1LM1 - chain A; structure by X-ray diffraction, 2.80 A resolution.

== Chain A ==
Protein: Ferredoxin-dependent glutamate synthase
Organism: Synechocystis sp. PCC 6803
Notes: EC 1.4.7.1
Reference sequence: P55038 (GLTS_SYNY3); residues 1-1520 here correspond to UniProt positions 37-1556 (UniProt number = residue number + 36)
Amino-acid sequence (1520 residues; row label = number of the first residue in the row):
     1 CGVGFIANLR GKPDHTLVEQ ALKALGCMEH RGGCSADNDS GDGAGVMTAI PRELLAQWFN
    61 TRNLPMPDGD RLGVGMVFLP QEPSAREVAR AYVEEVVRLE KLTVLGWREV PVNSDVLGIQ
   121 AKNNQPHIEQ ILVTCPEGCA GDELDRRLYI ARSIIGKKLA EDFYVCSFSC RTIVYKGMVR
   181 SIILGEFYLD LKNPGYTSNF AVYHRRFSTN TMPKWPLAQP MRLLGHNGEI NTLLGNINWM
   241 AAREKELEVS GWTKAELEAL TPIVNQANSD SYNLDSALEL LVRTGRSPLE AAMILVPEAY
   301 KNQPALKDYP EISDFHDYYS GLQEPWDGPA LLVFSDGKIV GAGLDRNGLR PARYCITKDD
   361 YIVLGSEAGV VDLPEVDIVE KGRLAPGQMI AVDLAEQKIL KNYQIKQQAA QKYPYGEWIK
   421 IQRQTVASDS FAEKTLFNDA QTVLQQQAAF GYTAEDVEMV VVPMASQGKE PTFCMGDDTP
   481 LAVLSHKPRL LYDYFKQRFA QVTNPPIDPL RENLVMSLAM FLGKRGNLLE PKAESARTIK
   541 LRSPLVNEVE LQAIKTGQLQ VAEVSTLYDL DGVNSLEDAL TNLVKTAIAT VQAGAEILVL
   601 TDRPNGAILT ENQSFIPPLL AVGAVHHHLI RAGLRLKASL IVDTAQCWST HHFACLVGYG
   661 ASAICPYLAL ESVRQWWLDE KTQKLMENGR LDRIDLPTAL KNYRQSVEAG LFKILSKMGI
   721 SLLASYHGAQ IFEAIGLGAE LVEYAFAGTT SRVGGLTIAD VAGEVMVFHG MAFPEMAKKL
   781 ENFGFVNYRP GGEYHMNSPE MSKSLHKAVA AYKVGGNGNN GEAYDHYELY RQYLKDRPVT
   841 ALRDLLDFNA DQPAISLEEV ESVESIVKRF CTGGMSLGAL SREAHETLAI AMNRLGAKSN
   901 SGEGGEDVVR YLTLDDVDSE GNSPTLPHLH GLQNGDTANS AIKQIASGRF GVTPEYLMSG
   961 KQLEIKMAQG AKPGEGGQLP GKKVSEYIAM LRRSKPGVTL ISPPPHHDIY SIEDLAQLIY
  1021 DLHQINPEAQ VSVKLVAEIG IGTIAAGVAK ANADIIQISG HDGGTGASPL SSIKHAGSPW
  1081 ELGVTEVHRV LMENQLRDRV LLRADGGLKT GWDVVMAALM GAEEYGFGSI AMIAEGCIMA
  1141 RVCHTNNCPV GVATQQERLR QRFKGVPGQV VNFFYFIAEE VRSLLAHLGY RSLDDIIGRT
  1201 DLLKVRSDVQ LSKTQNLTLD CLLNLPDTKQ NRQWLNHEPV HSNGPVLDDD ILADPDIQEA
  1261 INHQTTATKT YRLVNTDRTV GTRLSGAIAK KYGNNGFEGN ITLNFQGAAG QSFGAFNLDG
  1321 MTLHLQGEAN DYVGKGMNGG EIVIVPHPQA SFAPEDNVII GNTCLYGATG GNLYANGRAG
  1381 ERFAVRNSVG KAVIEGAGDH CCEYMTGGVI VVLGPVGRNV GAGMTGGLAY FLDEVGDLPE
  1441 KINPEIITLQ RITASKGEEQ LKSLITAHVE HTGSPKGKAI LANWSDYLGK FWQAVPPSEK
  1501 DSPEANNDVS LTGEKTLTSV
Not modelled in the structure: 423-438, 535-539, 813-823, 1508-1520
Construct notes: conflict D578 (Thr614 in P55038), T581 (Asp617 in P55038), N1507 (Gly1543 in P55038)
Bound ions: 3Fe-4S cluster Fe: C1137, C1143, C1148
Small-molecule neighbours:
  - 3Fe-4S cluster (F3S): M475, C1137, I1138, M1139, A1140, R1141, V1142, C1143, C1148, P1149, V1150, V1152, A1153
  - FMN (flavin mononucleotide): G873, G874, M875, S876, A879, L880, G902, E903, Q944, K966, Q969, K1034, S1059, G1063, G1064, T1065, G1066, D1105, G1106, G1107, G1126, F1127, G1128, S1129, I1130, M1132
What the authors report for this chain:
  - catalytic residues: C1 (citing earlier work)

== Summary ==
Ligands of chain A: flavin mononucleotide and 3Fe-4S cluster. C1137, C1143 and C1148 form the 3Fe-4S cluster
Fe site. The paper reports the catalytic residue C1.
Chain A is Ferredoxin-dependent glutamate synthase (Synechocystis sp. PCC 6803); the structure, Structural
studies on the synchronization of catalytic centers in glutamate synthase: native enzyme, was determined by
X-ray diffraction, deposited together with 1LLW and 1LLZ.
